Entry 5FBQ (X-ray diffraction, 3.79 A resolution); this record covers chains A and B.

Chain A:
Protein: Phosphatidylinositol 4-kinase beta
From: Homo sapiens
Notes: EC 2.7.1.67
UniProt: Q9UBF8 (PI4KB_HUMAN); the construct has insertions or renumbered stretches relative to UniProt, so the offset changes along the chain: 128-244 = UniProt 128-244; 306-406 = UniProt 321-421; 523-799 = UniProt 523-799
Amino-acid sequence (572 residues; row label = number of the first residue in the row; note: 176 numbers in that range are skipped by the numbering (no residue carries them; nothing is unmodelled there); a row labelled like 244A-244Z holds insertion residues (244A, then the next letters in order)):
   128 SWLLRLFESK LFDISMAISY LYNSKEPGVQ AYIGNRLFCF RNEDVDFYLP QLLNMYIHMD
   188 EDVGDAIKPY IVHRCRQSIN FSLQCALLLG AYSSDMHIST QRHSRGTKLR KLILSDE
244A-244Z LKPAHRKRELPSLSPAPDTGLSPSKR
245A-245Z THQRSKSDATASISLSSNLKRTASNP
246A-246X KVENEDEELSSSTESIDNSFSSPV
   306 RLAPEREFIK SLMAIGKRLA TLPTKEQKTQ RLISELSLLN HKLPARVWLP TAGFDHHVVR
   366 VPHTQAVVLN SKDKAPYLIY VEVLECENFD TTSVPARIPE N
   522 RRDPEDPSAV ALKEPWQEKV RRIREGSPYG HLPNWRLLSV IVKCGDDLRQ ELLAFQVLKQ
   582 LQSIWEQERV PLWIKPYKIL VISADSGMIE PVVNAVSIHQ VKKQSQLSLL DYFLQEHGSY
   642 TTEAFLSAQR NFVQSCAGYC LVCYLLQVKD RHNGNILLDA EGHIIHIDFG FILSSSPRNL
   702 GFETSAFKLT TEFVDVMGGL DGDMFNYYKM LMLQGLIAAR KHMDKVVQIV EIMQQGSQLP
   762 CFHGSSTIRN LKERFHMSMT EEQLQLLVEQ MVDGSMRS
Disordered / not traced: 222-231, 244A-244Z, 245A-245Z, 246A-246X, 522-530, 698-707
Swiss-Prot annotation at these positions:
  - modified residue: Ser244N (Phosphoserine), Thr244S (Phosphothreonine), Ser244V (Phosphoserine), Ser245E (Phosphoserine), Ser245G (Phosphoserine), Ser245N (Phosphoserine), Ser245X (Phosphoserine)
  - region: Val541 to Gly547 (G-loop), Gln668 to Asn676 (Catalytic loop), His687 to Thr711 (Activation loop)
Residues lining bound ligands: Rab11 (5W6; N-[2-[[6-chloranyl-3-[3-[4-(hydroxymethyl)piperidin-1-yl]sulfonyl-4-methoxy-phenyl]-2-methyl-imidazo[1,2-b]pyridazin-8-yl]amino]ethyl]ethanamide): Leu374, Asn375, Lys377, Pro381, Leu383, Tyr385, Trp537, Ile562, Lys564, Tyr598, Ile610, Glu611, Pro612, Val613, Val614, Ala616, Gly675, Asn676, Leu678, Ile688, Asp689

Chain B:
Protein: Ras-related protein Rab-11A
From: Homo sapiens
UniProt: P62491 (RB11A_HUMAN); numbering as in UniProt (aligned over 1-216)
Amino-acid sequence (221 residues; numbered -4 to 216; the number before each row is that of its first residue; numbers below 1 keep their minus sign (Gly-4 is residue -4)):
    -4 GAMGSMGTRD DEYDYLFKVV LIGDSGVGKS NLLSRFTRNE FNLESKSTIG VEFATRSIQV
    56 DGKTIKAQIW DTAGQERYRA ITSAYYRGAV GALLVYDIAK HLTYENVERW LKELRDHADS
   116 NIVIMLVGNK SDLRHLRAVP TDEARAFAEK NGLSFIETSA LDSTNVEAAF QTILTEIYRI
   176 VSQKQMSDRR ENDMSPSNNV VPIHVPPTTE NKPKVQCCQN I
Disordered / not traced: -4 to 8, 68-73, 177-216
Construct notes: expression tag (-4 to 0)
Swiss-Prot annotation at these positions:
  - motif: Phe36 to Glu47 (Switch 1), Thr67 to Gly86 (Switch 2)
  - binding site (GTP): Ser20, Gly21, Val22, Gly23, Lys24, Ser25, Asn26, Asn37, Leu38, Ser40, Ser42, Thr43, Gly69, Asn124, Lys125, Asp127, Ala155, Leu156
  - binding site (Mg(2+)): Ser25, Thr43, Asp66
  - modified residue: Gly2 (N-acetylglycine), Cys213 (Cysteine methyl ester)
  - lipidation (S-geranylgeranyl cysteine): Cys212, Cys213
  - glycosylation: Arg4 (Microbial infection: N-beta-linked (GlcNAc) arginine)
  - mutagenesis: Lys13 (K13N: Abolishes SH3BP5-mediated guanine nucleotide exchange), Val22 (V22M: Impairs protein folding), Lys24 (K24R: Impairs protein folding and decreases affinity for guanine nucleotides), Ser25 (S25N: Dominant-negative mutant (GDP-bound form). Induces increased number of binucleated cells, indicating defects in cytokinesis. Inhibits the transport of NPC1L1 to the plama membrane ...), Phe36 (F36A: Nearly abolishes SH3BP5-mediated guanine nucleotide exchange), Leu38 (L38A: Decreases SH3BP5-mediated guanine nucleotide exchange; L38P: Nearly abolishes SH3BP5-mediated guanine nucleotide exchange), Ser40 (S40F: Nearly abolishes SH3BP5-mediated guanine nucleotide exchange), Lys41 (K41A: Mildly decreases SH3BP5-mediated guanine nucleotide exchange; K41P: Abolishes SH3BP5-mediated guanine nucleotide exchange), Ile44 (I44A: Abolishes SH3BP5-mediated guanine nucleotide exchange), Gln70 (Q70L: Constitutively active mutant (GTP-bound form). Decreases GTPase activity ...), Arg82 (R82C: Decreases SH3BP5-mediated guanine nucleotide exchange), Ser154 (S154L: Impairs protein folding)
Residues lining bound ligands: GDP (guanosine-5'-diphosphate): Asp19, Ser20, Gly21, Val22, Gly23, Lys24, Ser25, Asn26, Phe36, Asn37, Leu38, Ser40, Asp66, Asn124, Lys125, Asp127, Leu128, Ser154, Ala155, Leu156

Interface between chain A and chain B:
Contacting residue pairs (19; chain A residue first):
  Arg590(A) - Asn37(B)
  Arg590(A) - Glu39(B)  hydrogen bond (side chain-backbone)
  Arg590(A) - Ser40(B)
  Arg590(A) - Lys41(B)
  Glu644(A) - Ser52(B)  hydrogen bond
  Glu644(A) - Lys61(B)  salt bridge
  Leu647(A) - Lys61(B)
  Arg651(A) - Thr50(B)
  Asp724(A) - Lys13(B)  salt bridge
  Asp724(A) - Trp65(B)
  Met725(A) - Phe48(B)  hydrophobic
  Tyr728(A) - Phe48(B)  hydrophobic
  Met731(A) - Ile44(B)
  Met731(A) - Gly45(B)
  Met731(A) - Val46(B)
  Gln735(A) - Ile44(B)  hydrogen bond (side chain-backbone)
  Gln735(A) - Val46(B)  hydrogen bond (side chain-backbone)
  Ile738(A) - Ile44(B)  hydrophobic
  Gln786(A) - Ala75(B)
Interface residues without a listed pair, chain A (13 interface residues in all): Glu589, Leu734
Interface residues without a listed pair, chain B (15 interface residues in all): Glu47

Summary:
13 residues of chain A face 15 of chain B across their interface, with 4 hydrogen bonds and 2 salt bridges.
Polar contacts include Glu644(A)-Lys61(B), Asp724(A)-Lys13(B) and Arg590(A)-Glu39(B). Ligands of chain A:
Rab11. Bound to chain B: GDP.
Chain A is Phosphatidylinositol 4-kinase beta and chain B is Ras-related protein Rab-11A, both from Homo
sapiens; the structure, PI4KB in complex with Rab11 and the MI358 Inhibitor, was determined by X-ray
diffraction.
